PDB entry 5VM9 | X-ray diffraction, 3.28 A resolution | chains A and B

Chain A:
Name: Protein argonaute-3
From: Homo sapiens
UniProtKB: Q9H9G7 (AGO3_HUMAN); numbering as in UniProt (aligned over 1-860)
Sequence (862 residues; numbered -1 to 860; the number before each row is that of its first residue; numbers below 1 keep their minus sign (Gly-1 is residue -1)):
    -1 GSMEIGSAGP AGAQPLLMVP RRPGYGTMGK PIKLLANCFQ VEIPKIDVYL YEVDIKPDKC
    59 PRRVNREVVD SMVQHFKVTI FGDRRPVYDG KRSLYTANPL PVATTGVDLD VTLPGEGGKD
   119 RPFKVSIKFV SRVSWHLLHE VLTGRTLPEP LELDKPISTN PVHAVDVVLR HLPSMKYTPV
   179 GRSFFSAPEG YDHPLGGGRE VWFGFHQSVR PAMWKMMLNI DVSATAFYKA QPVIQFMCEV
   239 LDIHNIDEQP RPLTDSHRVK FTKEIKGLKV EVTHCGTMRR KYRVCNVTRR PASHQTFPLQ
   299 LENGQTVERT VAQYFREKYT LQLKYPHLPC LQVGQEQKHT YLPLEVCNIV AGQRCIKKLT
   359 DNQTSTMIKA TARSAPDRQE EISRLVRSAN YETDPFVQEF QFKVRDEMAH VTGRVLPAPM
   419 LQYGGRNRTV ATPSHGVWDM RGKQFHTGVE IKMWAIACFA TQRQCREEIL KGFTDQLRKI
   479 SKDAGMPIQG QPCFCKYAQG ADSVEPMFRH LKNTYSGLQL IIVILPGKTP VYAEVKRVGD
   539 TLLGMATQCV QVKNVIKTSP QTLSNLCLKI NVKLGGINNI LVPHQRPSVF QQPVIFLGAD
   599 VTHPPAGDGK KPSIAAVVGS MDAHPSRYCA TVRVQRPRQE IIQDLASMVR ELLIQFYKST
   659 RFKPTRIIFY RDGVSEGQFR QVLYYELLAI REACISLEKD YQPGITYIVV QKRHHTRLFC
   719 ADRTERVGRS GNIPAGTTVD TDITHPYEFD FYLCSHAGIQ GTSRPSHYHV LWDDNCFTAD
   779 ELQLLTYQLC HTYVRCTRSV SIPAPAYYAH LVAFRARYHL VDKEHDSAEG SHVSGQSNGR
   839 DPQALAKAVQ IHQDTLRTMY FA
Not modelled in the structure: -1 to 15, 111-119, 128-134, 141-157, 246-247, 274-276, 299-305, 605-607, 674, 821-837
Construct notes: expression tag (-1 to 0)
Reported in the primary citation:
  - mutagenesis - E638A: abolished catalytic activity on target of miR-20a
  - catalytic residues: Glu638

Chain B:
Molecule: 13-nt RNA strand
From: Insect cell expression vector pTIE1
Sequence (13 nucleotides; numbered 1 to 21; 8 numbers in that range are skipped by the numbering (no residue carries them; nothing is unmodelled there); the number before each row is that of its first residue):
     1 AAAAAAAAAA
    19 AUU

Interface between chain A and chain B:
Contacting residue pairs (71):
  Thr223(A) with A8(B), sugar contact
  Tyr280(A) with U20(B), sugar contact
  Phe295(A) with U21(B), sugar contact
  Pro296(A) with U21(B), base contact
  Leu297(A) with U21(B), base contact
  Tyr312(A) with U21(B), hydrogen bond to the phosphate
  Tyr317(A) with U21(B), hydrogen bond to the phosphate
  Lys336(A) with U20(B), hydrogen bond to the base; U21(B), base contact
  His337(A) with U21(B), hydrogen bond to the sugar
  Thr338(A) with U20(B), sugar contact; U21(B), sugar contact
  Tyr339(A) with U21(B), hydrogen bond to the sugar
  Arg352(A) with A8(B), hydrogen bond to the sugar
  Leu357(A) with A8(B), base contact
  Thr362(A) with A8(B), base contact
  Met365(A) with A7(B), sugar contact; A8(B), base contact
  Ile366(A) with A7(B), base contact
  Thr369(A) with A7(B), sugar contact
  Ala370(A) with A6(B), sugar contact
  Arg376(A) with A7(B), salt bridge to the phosphate
  Leu523(A) with A1(B), base contact
  Gly525(A) with A1(B), base contact
  Lys526(A) with A1(B), base contact
  Thr527(A) with A1(B), base contact
  Tyr530(A) with A1(B), stacking on the base
  Lys534(A) with A1(B), salt bridge to the phosphate
  Gln546(A) with A1(B), hydrogen bond to the phosphate; A2(B), sugar contact
  Cys547(A) with A1(B), hydrogen bond to the phosphate
  Val548(A) with A1(B), phosphate contact; A2(B), phosphate contact
  Gln549(A) with A1(B), sugar contact; A2(B), hydrogen bond to the phosphate
  Asn552(A) with A2(B), hydrogen bond to the phosphate
  Gln559(A) with A2(B), base contact
  Thr560(A) with A2(B), base contact
  Asn563(A) with A2(B), hydrogen bond to the base
  Leu564(A) with A2(B), sugar contact
  Lys567(A) with A1(B), salt bridge to the phosphate; A2(B), hydrogen bond to the phosphate; A3(B), salt bridge to the phosphate
  Lys571(A) with A1(B), salt bridge to the phosphate
  Arg711(A) with A9(B), base contact
  Arg715(A) with A7(B), salt bridge to the phosphate
  His754(A) with A5(B), hydrogen bond to the phosphate; A6(B), salt bridge to the phosphate
  Ile757(A) with A4(B), base contact
  Gln758(A) with A5(B), sugar contact; A6(B), base contact
  Thr760(A) with A6(B), sugar contact; A7(B), phosphate contact
  Ser761(A) with A6(B), phosphate contact
  Arg762(A) with A6(B), hydrogen bond to the phosphate; A7(B), salt bridge to the phosphate; A8(B), salt bridge to the phosphate
  Tyr791(A) with A4(B), hydrogen bond to the phosphate
  Arg793(A) with A3(B), salt bridge to the phosphate; A4(B), salt bridge to the phosphate
  Cys794(A) with A3(B), sugar contact; A4(B), hydrogen bond to the sugar
  Arg796(A) with A4(B), hydrogen bond to the sugar
  Ser797(A) with A4(B), sugar contact
  Val798(A) with A4(B), phosphate contact; A5(B), phosphate contact
  Ser799(A) with A5(B), hydrogen bond to the phosphate
  Tyr805(A) with A4(B), phosphate contact; A5(B), hydrogen bond to the phosphate
  Tyr816(A) with A1(B), base contact
  Ala860(A) with A1(B), phosphate contact
Interface residues without a listed pair, chain A (62 interface residues in all): Ala222, Val309, Phe313, Thr545, His713, Ala755, Gly759, Arg813
Interface residues without a listed pair, chain B (13 interface residues in all): A10, A19

Summary:
62 residues of chain A and 13 residues of chain B are in contact; the contacts include 19 hydrogen bonds, 11
salt bridges and 1 aromatic stacking contact. Among the polar pairs are Lys336(A)-U20(B), Asn563(A)-A2(B) and
His337(A)-U21(B). The paper reports the catalytic residue Glu638(A); E638A of chain A abolishes catalytic
activity on target of miR-20a.
Chain A is Protein argonaute-3 (Homo sapiens) and chain B is a 13-nt RNA strand (Insect cell expression vector
pTIE1); the structure, Human Argonaute3 bound to guide RNA, was determined by X-ray diffraction.
